2X5O - chain A; structure by X-ray diffraction, 1.46 A resolution.

Chain A:
Name: Udp-N-acetylmuramoylalanine--D-glutamate ligase
Source organism: Escherichia coli DH5[alpha]
Notes: EC 6.3.2.9
Reference sequence: P14900 (MURD_ECOLI); residues 1-437 here correspond to UniProt positions 2-438 (UniProt number = residue number + 1)
Sequence (439 residues; row label = number of the first residue in the row):
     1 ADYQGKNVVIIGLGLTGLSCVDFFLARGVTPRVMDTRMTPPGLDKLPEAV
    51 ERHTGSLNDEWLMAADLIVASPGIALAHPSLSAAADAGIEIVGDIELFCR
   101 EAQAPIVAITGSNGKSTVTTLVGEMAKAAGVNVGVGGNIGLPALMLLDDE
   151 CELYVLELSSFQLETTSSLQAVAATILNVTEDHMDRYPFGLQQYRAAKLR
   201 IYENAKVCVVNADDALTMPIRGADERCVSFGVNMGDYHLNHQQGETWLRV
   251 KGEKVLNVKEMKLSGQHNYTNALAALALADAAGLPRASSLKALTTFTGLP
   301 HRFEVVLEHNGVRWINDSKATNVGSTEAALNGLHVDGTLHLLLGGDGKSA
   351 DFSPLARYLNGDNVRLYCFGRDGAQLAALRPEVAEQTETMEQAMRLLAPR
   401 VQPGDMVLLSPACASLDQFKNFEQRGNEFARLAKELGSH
Disulfide bonds: Cys208-Cys227
Modified positions: Lys198 (lysine nz-carboxylic acid; KCX)
Differences from the reference sequence: expression tag (438-439)
Small-molecule neighbours:
  - sulfite ion (SO3): Leu13, Gly14, Leu15, Thr16, Gly17
  - VSV (N-({3-[({4-[(Z)-(2,4-dioxo-1,3-thiazolidin-5-ylidene)methyl]phenyl}amino)methyl]phenyl}carbonyl)-D-glutamic acid): Ile11, Gly12, Asp35, Thr36, Arg37, Ser71, Pro72, Gly73, Ile74, Phe161, His183, Arg186, Thr321, Lys348, Ala414, Ser415, Leu416, Asn421, Phe422, Arg425

In short:
Ligands of chain A: compound VSV and sulfite ion.
Chain A is Udp-N-acetylmuramoylalanine--D-glutamate ligase (Escherichia coli DH5[alpha]); the structure,
Discovery of Novel 5-Benzylidenerhodanine- and 5-Benzylidene- thiazolidine-2,4-dione Inhibitors of MurD
Ligase, was determined by X-ray diffraction (same publication as 2WJP).
